PDB entry 5LW6 | X-ray diffraction, 1.80 A resolution | chain A

# Chain A
Protein: Ddb_g0293866
From: Dictyostelium discoideum
Reference sequence: Q54B72 (Q54B72_DICDI); residues 1-221 here correspond to UniProt positions 343-563 (UniProt number = residue number + 342)
Sequence (255 residues; each row starts with the number of its first residue; numbers below 1 keep their minus sign (Mse-33 is residue -33)):
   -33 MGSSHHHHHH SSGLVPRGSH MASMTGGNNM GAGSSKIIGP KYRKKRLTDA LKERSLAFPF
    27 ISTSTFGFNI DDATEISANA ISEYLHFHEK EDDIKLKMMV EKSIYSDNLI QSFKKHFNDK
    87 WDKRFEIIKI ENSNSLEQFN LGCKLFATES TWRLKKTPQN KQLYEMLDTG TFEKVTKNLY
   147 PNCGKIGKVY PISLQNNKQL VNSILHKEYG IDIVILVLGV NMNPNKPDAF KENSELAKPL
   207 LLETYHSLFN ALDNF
Unresolved in the structure: -33 to 0
Modified residues: Mse-33, Mse-13, Mse-10, Mse-4 (selenomethionine); Mse64, Mse65, Mse132, Mse188 (selenomethionine; parent Met)
Construct notes: initiating methionine (-33); expression tag (-32 to 0)

# In short
Chain A is Ddb_g0293866 (Dictyostelium discoideum); the structure, Crystal structure of a Se-Met substituted
Dictyostelium discoideum ADP-ribose binding macrodomain (residues 342-563) of DDB_G0293866, was determined by
X-ray diffraction, deposited together with 5LW0.
